6VPO - chains B and C of the 3 polymer chains in the assembly; structure by electron microscopy, 4.40 A resolution (low resolution: residue-level contacts below are approximate; hydrogen-bond / salt-bridge calls are withheld).

== Chain B ==
Name: Tubulin beta chain
From: Sus scrofa
UniProtKB: P02554 (TBB_PIG); the author numbering skips numbers that UniProt does not, so the offset changes along the chain: 1-44 = UniProt 1-44; 47-360 = UniProt 45-358; 369-455 = UniProt 359-445
Sequence (445 residues; each row starts with the number of its first residue; note: 10 numbers in that range are skipped by the numbering (no residue carries them; nothing is unmodelled there)):
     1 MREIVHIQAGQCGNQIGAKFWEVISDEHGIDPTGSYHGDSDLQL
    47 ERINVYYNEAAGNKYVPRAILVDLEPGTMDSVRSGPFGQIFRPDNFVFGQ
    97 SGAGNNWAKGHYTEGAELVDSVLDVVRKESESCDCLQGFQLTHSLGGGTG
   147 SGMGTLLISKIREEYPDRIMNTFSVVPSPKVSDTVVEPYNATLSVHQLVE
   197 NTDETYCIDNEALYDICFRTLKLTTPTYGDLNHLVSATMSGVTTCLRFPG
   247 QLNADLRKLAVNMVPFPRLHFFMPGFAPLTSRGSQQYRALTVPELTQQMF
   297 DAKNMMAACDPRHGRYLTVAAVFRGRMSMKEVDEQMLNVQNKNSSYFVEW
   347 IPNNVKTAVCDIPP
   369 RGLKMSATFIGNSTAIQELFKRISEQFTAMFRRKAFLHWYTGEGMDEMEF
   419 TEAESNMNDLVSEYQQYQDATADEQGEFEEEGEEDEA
Disordered / not traced: 1, 280-284, 438-455
Residues lining bound ligands: GDP (guanosine-5'-diphosphate): Gly10, Gln11, Cys12, Gln15, Ile16, Asn101, Ser140, Gly143, Gly144, Thr145, Gly146, Glu183, Asn206, Leu209, Tyr224, Asn228
Curated features (UniProtKB/Swiss-Prot):
  - motif: Met1 to Ile4 (MREI motif)
  - binding site (GTP): Gln11, Glu71, Ser140, Gly144, Thr145, Gly146, Asn206, Asn228
  - binding site (Mg(2+)): Glu71
  - modified residue: Ser40 (Phosphoserine), Lys60 (N6-acetyllysine), Ser174 (Phosphoserine), Thr287 (Phosphothreonine), Thr292 (Phosphothreonine), Arg320 (Omega-N-methylarginine), Glu448 (5-glutamyl polyglutamate)
  - cross-link (Glycyl lysine isopeptide (Lys-Gly)): Lys60 (interchain with G-Cter in ubiquitin), Lys326 (interchain with G-Cter in ubiquitin)

== Chain C ==
Name: Kinesin-like protein Klp61F
From: Drosophila melanogaster
UniProtKB: P46863 (KL61_DROME); numbering as in UniProt (aligned over 1-369)
Sequence (377 residues; numbered 1 to 377; the number before each row is that of its first residue):
     1 MDISGGNTSRQPQKKSNQNIQVYVRVRPLNSRERCIRSAEVVDVVGPREV
    51 VTRHTLDSKLTKKFTFDRSFGPESKQCDVYSVVVSPLIEEVLNGYNCTVF
   101 AYGQTGTGKTHTMVGNETAELKSSWEDDSDIGIIPRALSHLFDELRMMEV
   151 EYTMRISYLELYNEELCDLLSTDDTTKIRIFDDSTKKGSVIIQGLEEIPV
   201 HSKDDVYKLLEKGKERRKTATTLMNAQSSRSHTVFSIVVHIRENGIEGED
   251 MLKIGKLNLVDLAGSENVSKAGNEKGIRVRETVNINQSLLTLGRVITALV
   301 DRAPHVPYRESKLTRLLQESLGGRTKTSIIATISPGHKDIEETLSTLEYA
   351 HRAKNIQNKPEVNQKLTKKLEHHHHHH
Disordered / not traced: 1-17, 119-124, 244-249, 275, 361-377
Construct notes: expression tag (370-377)
Residues lining bound ligands: AMP-PNP (ANP; phosphoaminophosphonic acid-adenylate ester): Arg25, Pro28, Pro72, Gln76, Gln104, Thr105, Gly106, Thr107, Gly108, Lys109, Thr110, His111, Asn225, Gln227, Ser228, Ser229, Leu262, Gly264
Curated features (UniProtKB/Swiss-Prot):
  - binding site (ATP): Gly103 to Thr110
  - mutagenesis: Tyr23 (Y23F: Spindle defects and greatly reduced phosphorylation by Wee1 in vitro; when associated with F-152 and F-207), Tyr152 (Y152F: Spindle defects and greatly reduced phosphorylation by Wee1 in vitro; when associated with F-23 and F-207), Tyr207 (Y207F: Spindle defects and greatly reduced phosphorylation by Wee1 in vitro; when associated with F-23 and F-152)

== How chain B and chain C interact ==
Pairs across the interface (25; chain B residue first):
  Glu159(B) - Glu165(C)
  Glu196(B) - Arg309(C)
  Phe262(B) - Arg294(C)
  Phe262(B) - Glu310(C)
  Pro263(B) - Gln287(C)
  Pro263(B) - Glu310(C)
  Arg264(B) - Arg309(C)
  Arg264(B) - Glu310(C)
  Met416(B) - Ser184(C)
  Glu420(B) - Ile180(C)
  Glu420(B) - Phe181(C)
  Glu420(B) - Asp182(C)
  Glu420(B) - Arg309(C)
  Glu420(B) - Arg315(C)
  Ser423(B) - Asp182(C)
  Asn424(B) - Arg309(C)
  Asp427(B) - His305(C)
  Asp427(B) - Arg309(C)
  Ser430(B) - His305(C)
  Glu431(B) - His305(C)
  Glu431(B) - Pro307(C)
  Gln434(B) - Ala303(C)
  Gln434(B) - Pro304(C)
  Gln434(B) - His305(C)
  Tyr435(B) - Arg294(C)
Also at the interface, not in a pair above, chain B (16 interface residues in all): Pro162, Thr419
Also at the interface, not in a pair above, chain C (15 interface residues in all): Arg280

== Summary ==
16 residues of chain B face 15 of chain C across their interface. Chain B binds GDP. Chain C binds AMP-PNP.
Curated annotation (UniProt) lists 8 GTP-binding residues and Mg2+-binding residue Glu71(B) on chain B; 8
ATP-binding residues and 3 mutagenesis sites on chain C.
Here chain B is Tubulin beta chain (Sus scrofa) and chain C is Kinesin-like protein Klp61F (Drosophila
melanogaster). Entry 6VPO (Cryo-EM structure of microtubule-bound KLP61F motor domain in the AMPPNP state) was
determined by electron microscopy together with 6VPP from the same study.
